PDB entry 3UYL | X-ray diffraction, 1.85 A resolution | chains A and B

== Chain A (and B) ==
Protein: NDP-rhamnosyltransferase
Organism: Saccharopolyspora spinosa
Notes: EC 2.4.1.-; chain B of this document is another copy of the same molecule, construct and numbering; everything in this record applies to it too
UniProtKB: Q9ALM8 (Q9ALM8_9PSEU); residues 1-386 here = UniProt positions 1-386
Amino-acid sequence (387 residues; row label = number of the first residue in the row; numbering starts at 0):
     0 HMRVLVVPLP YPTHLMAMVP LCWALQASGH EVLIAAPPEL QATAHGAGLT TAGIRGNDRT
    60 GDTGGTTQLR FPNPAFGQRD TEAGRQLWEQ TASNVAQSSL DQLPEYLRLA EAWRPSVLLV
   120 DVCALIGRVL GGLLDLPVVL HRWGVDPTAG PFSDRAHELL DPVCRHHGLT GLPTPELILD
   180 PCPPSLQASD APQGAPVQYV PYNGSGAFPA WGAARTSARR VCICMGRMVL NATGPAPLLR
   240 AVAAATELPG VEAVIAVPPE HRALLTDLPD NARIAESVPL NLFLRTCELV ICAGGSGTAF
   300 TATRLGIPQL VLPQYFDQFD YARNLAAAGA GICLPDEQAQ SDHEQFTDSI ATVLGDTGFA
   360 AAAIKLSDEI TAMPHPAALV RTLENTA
Disordered / not traced: 55-68, 386 (chain B: 0, 55-68, 385-386)
Differences from the reference sequence: expression tag (0)
Small-molecule neighbours: thymidine-5'-diphosphate (TYD): Thr12, Met15, Tyr201, Asn202, Cys223, Met224, Gly225, Arg226, Met227, Val228, Ala255, Val256, Pro257, Ala274, Glu275, Ser276, Val277, Pro278, Leu279, Gly294, Ser295, Gly296, Thr297, Tyr314
What the authors report for this chain:
  - binding site for alpha-D-glucopyranose: Arg78, Asp319
  - conformationally variable residues (loop rearrangement, side-chain flip): Gly293 to Gly296, Phe315
  - contacts within the chain: Trp142-Ser295 (hydrogen bond), Asn202-Thr300 (hydrogen bond)
  - binding site for thymidine-5'-diphosphate: Met15, Tyr201 to Asn202, Cys223 to Val228, Ala255 to Pro257, Ser276 to Leu279, Ser295 to Thr297
  - specificity-determining residues: Asn202
  - mutagenesis - T297A, T300D, T300V: abolished catalytic activity (citing earlier work)
  - mutagenesis - N202D: abolished catalytic activity
  - catalytic residues: Asp120 (proposed by the authors, not directly observed)
  - mutagenesis - V94M, F315W: decreased catalytic activity
  - mutagenesis - Y10F, F315A, F315G: abolished expression

== Interface between chain A and chain B ==
Residue-residue contacts (58):
  Pro19(A) with Ala26(B)
  Trp22(A) with Trp22(B); Gln25(B); Ala46(B); Gly47(B)
  Ala23(A) with Ala26(B), hydrophobic
  Gln25(A) with Trp22(B); Val199(B)
  Ala26(A) with Pro19(B); Ala23(B), hydrophobic; His374(B); Pro375(B); Ala376(B), hydrogen bond (backbone-backbone)
  Ser27(A) with His374(B), hydrogen bond (backbone-side chain); Ala376(B)
  Glu30(A) with Arg284(B), salt bridge
  His44(A) with Gly45(B); Ser204(B); Gly205(B), hydrogen bond (side chain-backbone)
  Gly45(A) with His44(B); Gly47(B), hydrogen bond (backbone-backbone)
  Ala46(A) with Trp22(B); Ala46(B); Gly47(B)
  Gly47(A) with Gly45(B), hydrogen bond (backbone-backbone); Ala46(B); Gly47(B); Tyr201(B)
  Leu48(A) with Ser204(B); Gly205(B)
  Thr49(A) with Gly203(B); Gly205(B); Pro278(B); Leu281(B)
  Thr50(A) with Gly205(B), hydrogen bond (backbone-backbone); Ala206(B); Phe207(B), hydrogen bond (backbone-backbone)
  Ala111(A) with Ala212(B)
  Val199(A) with Gln25(B)
  Tyr201(A) with Gly47(B)
  Ser204(A) with His44(B), hydrogen bond (side chain-backbone); Leu48(B)
  Gly205(A) with His44(B), hydrogen bond (backbone-side chain); Leu48(B); Thr49(B); Thr50(B), hydrogen bond (backbone-backbone)
  Ala206(A) with Thr50(B)
  Phe207(A) with Thr50(B), hydrogen bond (backbone-backbone); Trp112(B)
  Pro278(A) with Thr49(B)
  Leu281(A) with Thr49(B)
  Arg284(A) with Glu30(B), salt bridge
  His374(A) with Ala26(B); Ser27(B); Gly28(B)
  Pro375(A) with Ala26(B)
  Ala376(A) with Ala26(B), hydrogen bond (backbone-backbone); Ser27(B)
Other interface residues (no listed pair), chain A (36 interface residues in all): His0, Gly28, Leu32, Ala51, Leu108, Trp112, Gly203, Ala212, Arg303
Other interface residues (no listed pair), chain B (34 interface residues in all): Leu32, Ala111, Gln197, Arg303

== Summary ==
36 residues of chain A and 34 residues of chain B are in contact, with 12 hydrogen bonds and 2 salt bridges.
Polar contacts include Glu30(A)-Arg284(B), Ser27(A)-His374(B) and His44(A)-Gly205(B). The paper reports the
catalytic residue Asp120(A); T297A, T300D and T300V of chain A, among others, abolish catalytic activity; 9
substitutions were tested in all.
Chain A and chain B are both NDP-rhamnosyltransferase (Saccharopolyspora spinosa); the structure, Spinosyn
Rhamnosyltransferase SpnG complexed with thymidine diphosphate, was determined by X-ray diffraction together
with 3TSA and 3UYK from the same study.
